PDB entry 1LJR | X-ray diffraction, 3.20 A resolution | chains A and B

Chain A (and B):
Protein: Glutathione S-transferase
From: Homo sapiens
Notes: EC 2.5.1.18; chain B of this document is another copy of the same molecule, construct and numbering; everything in this record applies to it too
UniProtKB: P30712 (GSTT2_HUMAN); residues 2-244 here correspond to UniProt positions 1-243 (UniProt number = residue number - 1)
Chain sequence (244 residues; row label = number of the first residue in the row):
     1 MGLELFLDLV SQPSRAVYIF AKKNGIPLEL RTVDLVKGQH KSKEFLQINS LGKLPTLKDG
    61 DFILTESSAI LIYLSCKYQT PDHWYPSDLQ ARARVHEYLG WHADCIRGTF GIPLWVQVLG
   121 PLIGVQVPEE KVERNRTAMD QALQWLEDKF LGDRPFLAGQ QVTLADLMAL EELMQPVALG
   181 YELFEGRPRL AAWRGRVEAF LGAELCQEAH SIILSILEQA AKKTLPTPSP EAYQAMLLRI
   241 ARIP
Ligand contacts: glutathione (GSH): S11, Q12, P13, L35, H40, K41, G52, K53, L54, P55, E66, S67, R107, A235
From the paper describing this entry:
  - contacts within the chain: R15-E171, R15-Q175, V10-R15, F20-W84 (hydrophobic contact), W84-V162 (hydrophobic contact), W84-L164 (hydrophobic contact), W84-F200 (hydrophobic contact), N24-W84 (hydrogen bond), I72-Y85 (hydrophobic contact), Y85-V95 (hydrophobic contact), Y85-R92 (hydrophobic contact), Y85-H96 (hydrophobic contact), Y85-L164 (hydrophobic contact), R94-E97, D166-W193, T163-D166, E171-H210, K131-I243 (hydrogen bond), R134-P244 (hydrogen bond)
  - self-association interface (contacts with another copy of this molecule); pairs are residue here / residue on that copy: I63-R94 (hydrogen bond), T65-E97 (hydrogen bond), E66-W101 (hydrogen bond), D104-R107 (salt bridge), E97
  - binding site for glutathione: S11, H40, K53, P55, E66, S67, D104, R107
  - catalytic residues: S11 (citing earlier work)
  - mutagenesis - S11A: abolished catalytic activity (citing earlier work)
  - mutagenesis - S11A: increased catalytic activity (sulfatase activity) (citing earlier work)

Interface between chain A and chain B:
Pairs across the interface - 52 pairs, chain A then chain B:
  S50(A) with K149(B)
  L51(A) with W145(B); K149(B)
  K53(A) with W101(B)
  F62(A) with Q90(B); R94(B)
  I63(A) with R94(B), hydrogen bond (backbone-side chain)
  L64(A) with A93(B); E97(B)
  T65(A) with E97(B), hydrogen bond (backbone-side chain)
  E66(A) with E97(B); G100(B); W101(B), hydrogen bond (side chain-backbone)
  A69(A) with A93(B); H96(B); E97(B)
  I72(A) with H96(B)
  Y73(A) with Q90(B); A93(B), hydrophobic
  C76(A) with L89(B), hydrophobic
  K77(A) with L89(B)
  Y85(A) with H96(B)
  L89(A) with C76(B), hydrophobic; K77(B)
  Q90(A) with F62(B); Y73(B)
  A93(A) with L64(B), hydrophobic; A69(B); Y73(B), hydrophobic
  R94(A) with F62(B); I63(B), hydrogen bond (side chain-backbone)
  H96(A) with A69(B); I72(B); Y85(B); H96(B)
  E97(A) with L64(B); T65(B), hydrogen bond (side chain-backbone); E66(B); A69(B)
  G100(A) with E66(B)
  W101(A) with K53(B); E66(B), hydrogen bond (backbone-side chain)
  A103(A) with A103(B), hydrophobic
  D104(A) with R107(B), salt bridge
  R107(A) with D104(B), salt bridge
  R134(A) with A241(B)
  W145(A) with L51(B)
  K149(A) with S50(B); L51(B)
  A241(A) with R134(B)
  R242(A) with P244(B)
  P244(A) with R242(B)
Other interface residues (no listed pair), chain A (34 interface residues in all): R92, C105, I243
Other interface residues (no listed pair), chain B (35 interface residues in all): N49, R92, C105, I243

Overview:
34 residues of chain A face 35 of chain B across their interface, with 6 hydrogen bonds and 2 salt bridges.
Among the polar pairs are D104(A)-R107(B), I63(A)-R94(B) and T65(A)-E97(B). Chain A binds glutathione. The
paper reports the catalytic residue S11(A); S11A of chain A abolishes catalytic activity.
Both chains are Glutathione S-transferase (Homo sapiens). Entry 1LJR (Glutathione transferase (hgst T2-2) from
human) was determined by X-ray diffraction, deposited together with 2LJR and 3LJR.
